Entry 1QD5 (X-ray diffraction, 2.17 A resolution); this record covers chain A.

[Chain A]
Name: Outer membrane phospholipase A
Source organism: Escherichia coli
Notes: EC 3.1.1.32; engineered mutation(s): N-TERMINAL EXTENSION ARIRAP
UniProtKB: P0A921 (PA1_ECOLI); residues 1-269 here correspond to UniProt positions 21-289 (UniProt number = residue number + 20)
Amino-acid sequence (275 residues; numbered -5 to 269; the number before each row is that of its first residue; numbers below 1 keep their minus sign (Ala-5 is residue -5)):
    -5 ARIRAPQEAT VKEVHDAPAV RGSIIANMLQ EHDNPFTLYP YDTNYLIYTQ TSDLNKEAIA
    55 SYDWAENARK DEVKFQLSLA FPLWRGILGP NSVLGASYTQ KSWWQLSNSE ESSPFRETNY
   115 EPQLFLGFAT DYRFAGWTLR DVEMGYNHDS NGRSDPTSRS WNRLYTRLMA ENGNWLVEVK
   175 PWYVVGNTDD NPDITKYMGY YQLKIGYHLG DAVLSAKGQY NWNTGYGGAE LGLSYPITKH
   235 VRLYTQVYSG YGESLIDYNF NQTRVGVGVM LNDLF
Not modelled in the structure: -5 to 12
Swiss-Prot annotation at these positions:
  - active site: His142 (Proton acceptor), Ser144 (Nucleophile)
  - binding site (Ca(2+)): Ser106, Arg147, Ser152, Asp184
From the paper describing this entry:
  - catalytic residues: His142, Ser144 (citing earlier work)
  - catalytic residues: Asn156
  - contacts within the chain: Tyr92-Gln94 (hydrogen bond), Gln94-Ser96 (hydrogen bond), His142-Asn156 (hydrogen bond)
  - catalytic residues: Gly146 (proposed by the authors, not directly observed)

[Summary]
From UniProt: active-site residues His142 and Ser144 and 4 Ca2+-binding residues. From the paper: catalytic
residues His142, Ser144 and Asn156 among others; contacts within the chain involving Tyr92, Gln94 and Ser96
among others.
Chain A is Outer membrane phospholipase A (Escherichia coli); the structure, Outer membrane phospholipase A
from escherichia coli, was determined by X-ray diffraction together with 1QD6 from the same study.
